Entry 4HFM (X-ray diffraction, 1.90 A resolution); this record covers chains A and B.

== Chain A (and B) ==
Molecule: Allyl alcohol dehydrogenase
From: Nicotiana tabacum
Notes: EC 1.3.1.74; chain B of this document is another copy of the same molecule, construct and numbering; everything in this record applies to it too
Reference sequence: Q9SLN8 (Q9SLN8_TOBAC); residue numbers follow UniProt; this construct covers 1-343
Chain sequence (351 residues; each row starts with the number of its first residue):
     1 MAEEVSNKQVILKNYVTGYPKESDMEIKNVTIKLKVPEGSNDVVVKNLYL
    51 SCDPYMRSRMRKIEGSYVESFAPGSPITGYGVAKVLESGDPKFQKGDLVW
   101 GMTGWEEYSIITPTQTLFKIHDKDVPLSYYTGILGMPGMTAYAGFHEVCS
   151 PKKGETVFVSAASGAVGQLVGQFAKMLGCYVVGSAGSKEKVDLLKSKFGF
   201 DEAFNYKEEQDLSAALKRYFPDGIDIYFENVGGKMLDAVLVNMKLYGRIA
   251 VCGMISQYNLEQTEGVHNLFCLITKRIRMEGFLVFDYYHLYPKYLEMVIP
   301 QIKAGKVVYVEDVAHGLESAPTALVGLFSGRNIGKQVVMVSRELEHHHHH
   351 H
Unresolved in the structure: 1, 63-68, 114-115, 343-351 (chain B: 1, 17-19, 62-68, 115-116, 258-263, 344-351)
Differences from the reference sequence: expression tag (344-351)
Residues lining bound ligands: NADP (NAP; NADP nicotinamide-adenine-dinucleotide phosphate): Asp53, Pro54, Tyr55, Met136, Thr140, Ala161, Gly164, Ala165, Val166, Gly167, Ala185, Gly186, Lys190, Tyr206, Asn230, Val231, Cys252, Gly253, Met254, Ile255, Ser256, Tyr258, Phe282, Leu283, Val284, Leu327, Phe328, Gly330, Asn332, Gly334, Lys335
From the paper describing this entry:
  - conformationally variable residues (side-chain flip): Tyr206, Asn332
  - self-association interface (contacts with another copy of this molecule); pairs are residue here / residue on that copy: Val266-Val266 (backbone contact), Arg276-Asp286 (salt bridge), Arg276-Glu280 (water-mediated contact), Ile277-Gly281 (backbone contact), Met279-Met279 (backbone contact), His267
  - specificity-determining residues: Phe285 (proposed by the authors, not directly observed)

== Chain A / chain B interface ==
Pairs across the interface (56; chain A residue first):
  Leu236(A) - Leu269(B)  hydrophobic
  Tyr246(A) - Asp286(B)  hydrogen bond
  Val251(A) - Ile273(B)
  Cys252(A) - Ile273(B)
  Gly253(A) - Ile273(B)
  Met254(A) - Leu269(B)
  Met254(A) - Phe270(B)
  Tyr258(A) - Phe270(B)  hydrophobic
  Thr263(A) - His267(B)  hydrogen bond (side chain-backbone)
  Glu264(A) - Val266(B)
  Glu264(A) - His267(B)
  Gly265(A) - Gly265(B)
  Gly265(A) - Val266(B)
  Gly265(A) - His267(B)
  Val266(A) - Gly265(B)
  Val266(A) - Val266(B)  hydrogen bond (backbone-backbone)
  Val266(A) - Leu269(B)  hydrophobic
  His267(A) - Glu264(B)
  His267(A) - Gly265(B)  hydrogen bond (side chain-backbone)
  Leu269(A) - Leu236(B)  hydrophobic
  Leu269(A) - Met254(B)  hydrophobic
  Leu269(A) - Val266(B)  hydrophobic
  Phe270(A) - Met254(B)
  Leu272(A) - Val251(B)  hydrophobic
  Leu272(A) - Met279(B)  hydrophobic
  Leu272(A) - Gly281(B)
  Ile273(A) - Val251(B)
  Ile273(A) - Cys252(B)
  Ile273(A) - Gly253(B)
  Ile273(A) - Phe282(B)
  Ile273(A) - Leu283(B)
  Arg276(A) - Gly281(B)
  Arg276(A) - Phe282(B)
  Arg276(A) - Leu283(B)
  Arg276(A) - Phe285(B)
  Arg276(A) - Asp286(B)  salt bridge
  Ile277(A) - Met279(B)
  Ile277(A) - Glu280(B)
  Ile277(A) - Gly281(B)  hydrogen bond (backbone-backbone)
  Arg278(A) - Arg278(B)
  Arg278(A) - Met279(B)
  Arg278(A) - Glu280(B)
  Met279(A) - Ile277(B)
  Met279(A) - Arg278(B)
  Met279(A) - Met279(B)  hydrogen bond (backbone-backbone)
  Glu280(A) - Ile277(B)
  Glu280(A) - Arg278(B)
  Gly281(A) - Leu272(B)
  Gly281(A) - Arg276(B)
  Gly281(A) - Ile277(B)  hydrogen bond (backbone-backbone)
  Phe282(A) - Ile273(B)
  Phe282(A) - Arg276(B)
  Leu283(A) - Ile273(B)
  Leu283(A) - Arg276(B)
  Asp286(A) - Tyr246(B)  hydrogen bond
  Asp286(A) - Arg276(B)  salt bridge
Interface residues without a listed pair, chain A (29 interface residues in all): Ser58, Gln262, Thr274, Phe285
Interface residues without a listed pair, chain B (25 interface residues in all): Thr274

== Overview ==
29 residues of chain A face 25 of chain B across their interface; the contacts include 8 hydrogen bonds and 2
salt bridges. Among the polar pairs are Arg276(A)-Asp286(B), Tyr246(A)-Asp286(B) and Thr263(A)-His267(B).
Ligands of chain A: NADP. The paper reports the specificity determinant Phe285(A); conformational variability
at Tyr206(A) and Asn332(A).
Chain A and chain B are both Allyl alcohol dehydrogenase (Nicotiana tabacum); the structure, X-ray Crystal
Structure of a NADP(H)-bound Double Bond Reductase from Nicotiana tabacum, was determined by X-ray
diffraction, deposited together with 4HFJ and 4HFN.
